8G9Z - chains A and B of the 3 polymer chains in the assembly; structure by X-ray diffraction, 2.07 A resolution.

Chain A (and B):
Name: O-phosphoseryl-tRNA(Sec) selenium transferase
Source organism: Homo sapiens
Notes: EC 2.9.1.2; chain B of this document is another copy of the same molecule, construct and numbering; everything in this record applies to it too
UniProt: Q9HD40 (SPCS_HUMAN); residues 1-501 here = UniProt positions 1-501
Chain sequence (521 residues; each row starts with the number of its first residue; numbers below 1 keep their minus sign (Mse-19 is residue -19)):
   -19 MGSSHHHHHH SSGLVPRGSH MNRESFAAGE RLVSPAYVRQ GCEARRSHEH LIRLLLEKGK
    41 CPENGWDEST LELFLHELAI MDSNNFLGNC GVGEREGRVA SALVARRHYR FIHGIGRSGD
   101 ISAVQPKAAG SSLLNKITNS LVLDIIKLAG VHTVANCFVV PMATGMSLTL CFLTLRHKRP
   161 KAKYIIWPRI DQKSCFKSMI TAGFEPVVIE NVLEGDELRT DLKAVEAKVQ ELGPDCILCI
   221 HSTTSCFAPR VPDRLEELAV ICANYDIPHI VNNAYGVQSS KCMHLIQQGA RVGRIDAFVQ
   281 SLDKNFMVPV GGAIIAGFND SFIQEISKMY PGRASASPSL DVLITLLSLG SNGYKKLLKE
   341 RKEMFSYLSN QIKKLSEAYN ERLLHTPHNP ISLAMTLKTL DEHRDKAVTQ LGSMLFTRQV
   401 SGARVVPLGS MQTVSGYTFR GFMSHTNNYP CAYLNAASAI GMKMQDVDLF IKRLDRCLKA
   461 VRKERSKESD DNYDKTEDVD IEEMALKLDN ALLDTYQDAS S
Not modelled in the structure: -19 to 10, 98-102, 468-477, 492-501 (chain B: -19 to 10, 467-501)
Differences from the reference sequence: expression tag (-19 to 0); engineered mutation Ala491 (Val in Q9HD40)
Modified positions: Mse-19, Mse1 (selenomethionine); Mse61, Mse142, Mse146, Mse179, Mse263, Mse287, Mse309, Mse344, Mse375, Mse394, Mse411, Mse423, Mse442, Mse444, Mse484 (selenomethionine; parent Met)
Covalent attachments: 4'-deoxypyridoxine phosphate (PLR) linked to Lys284
Residues lining bound ligands: 4'-deoxypyridoxine phosphate (PLR; (5-hydroxy-4,6-dimethylpyridin-3-yl)methyl dihydrogen phosphate): Glu74, Arg75, Ala143, Thr144, Gly145, Ile170, Gln172, Ser174, Cys175, Ser225, Asn252, Ala254, Tyr255, Pro311, Gly312, Arg313
Curated features (UniProtKB/Swiss-Prot):
  - region: Gly96 to Pro106 (Phosphate loop (P-loop)), Asp474 to Leu493 (SLA/LP epitope)
  - binding site (pyridoxal 5'-phosphate): Arg75
  - binding site (substrate): Arg97, Ser98, Gln105, Arg313
  - binding site (tRNA): Arg271, Arg398, Lys463
  - site: Glu74 (May act as a substrate filter by repelling compounds with a negatively charged alpha-carboxylate)
  - modified residue: Ser14 (Phosphoserine), Lys284 (N6-(pyridoxal phosphate)lysine)
  - natural variant: Ala239 (A239T: In PCH2D), Thr325 (T325S: In PCH2D), Tyr334 (Y334C: In PCH2D)
  - mutagenesis: Arg75 (R75A: Inactive in vivo), Arg97 (R97A: Indistinguishable from wild-type; R97Q: Indistinguishable from wild-type), Gln105 (Q105A: Inactive in vivo), Lys173 (K173A: Indistinguishable from wild-type; K173M: Indistinguishable from wild-type), Lys284 (K284A: Loss of activity), Arg313 (R313A: Inactive in vivo)
What the authors report for this chain:
  - binding site for the 90-nt RNA strand: Arg398
  - conformationally variable residues (loop rearrangement, order/disorder transition): Arg11 to Gln20, Ala103 to Lys107
  - binding site for 4'-deoxypyridoxine phosphate: Lys284
  - mutagenesis - S27A, H30A, E37L, S393A: unchanged binding to the 90-nt RNA strand
  - mutagenesis - F396V, R398A, R398E: abolished catalytic activity
  - mutagenesis - S393A, T397V: decreased catalytic activity
  - mutagenesis - Q399A: unchanged catalytic activity
  - mutagenesis - R26A, K38M, R398A, Q399A: decreased binding to the 90-nt RNA strand
  - mutagenesis - R33A, F396V, T397V: increased binding to the 90-nt RNA strand
  - mutagenesis - R398E: abolished binding to the 90-nt RNA strand

Chain A / chain B interface:
Residue-residue contacts (5; chain A residue first):
  Leu83(A) with Arg86(B)
  Arg86(A) with Leu83(B); Arg86(B)
  Leu488(A) with Arg19(B); Glu23(B)
Other interface residues (no listed pair), chain A (4 interface residues in all): Ala82
Other interface residues (no listed pair), chain B (5 interface residues in all): Ala82

Summary:
The interface between chain A and chain B involves 4 residues on one side and 5 on the other. From the paper:
a binding site for the 90-nt RNA strand at Arg398(A); R26A, K38M and R398A of chain A, among others, reduce
binding to the 90-nt RNA strand; 12 substitutions were tested in all.
Chain A and chain B are both O-phosphoseryl-tRNA(Sec) selenium transferase (Homo sapiens); the structure,
High-resolution crystal structure of the human selenomethionine-derived SepSecS-tRNASec complex, was
determined by X-ray diffraction together with 7MDL and 7L1T from the same study.
